PDB entry 9MIC | X-ray diffraction, 1.97 A resolution | chains H and C of the 3 polymer chains in the assembly

# Chain H
Molecule: 4D01 Fab heavy chain
Source organism: Homo sapiens
Notes: antibody fragment or engineered binder
Chain sequence (224 residues; row label = number of the first residue in the row; a row labelled like 82A-82C holds insertion residues (82A, then the next letters in order)):
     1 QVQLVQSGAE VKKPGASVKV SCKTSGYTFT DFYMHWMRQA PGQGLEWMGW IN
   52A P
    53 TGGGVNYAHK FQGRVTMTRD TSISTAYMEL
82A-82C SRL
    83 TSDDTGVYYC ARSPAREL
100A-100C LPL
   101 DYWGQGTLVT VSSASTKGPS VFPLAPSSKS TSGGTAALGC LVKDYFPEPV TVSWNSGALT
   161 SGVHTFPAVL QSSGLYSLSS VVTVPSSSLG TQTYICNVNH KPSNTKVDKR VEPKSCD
Disordered / not traced: 215-217
Disulfides: Cys22-Cys92, Cys140-Cys196

# Chain C
Molecule: eOD-GT8 engineered mutant of gp120
Source organism: Human immunodeficiency virus 1
Chain sequence (183 residues; numbered 1 to 183; the number before each row is that of its first residue):
     1 DTITLPCRPA PPPHCSSNIT GLILTRQGGY SNANTVIFRP SGGDWRDIAR CQIAGTVVST
    61 QLFLNGSLAE EEVVIRSEDW RDNAKSICVQ LATSVEIACT GAGHCAISRA KWANTLKQIA
   121 SKLREQYGAK TIIFKPSSGG DPEFVNHSFN CGGEFFYCAS TQLFASTWFA STGTGTKHHH
   181 HHH
Disordered / not traced: 170-183
Disulfides: Cys7-Cys158, Cys15-Cys151, Cys51-Cys88, Cys99-Cys105
Covalently attached groups: N-acetylglucosamine (NAG) linked to Asn18, Asn65

# Chain H / chain C interface
Pairs across the interface - 50 pairs, chain H then chain C:
  Tyr33(H) - Gly43(C)
  Tyr33(H) - Asp47(C)
  Trp47(H) - Gly28(C)
  Trp47(H) - Gly29(C)
  Trp47(H) - Asn83(C)
  Trp50(H) - Gly42(C)
  Trp50(H) - Asn83(C)  hydrogen bond
  Trp50(H) - Ala84(C)
  Asn52(H) - Gly42(C)
  Asn52(H) - Gly43(C)
  Asn52(H) - Asp44(C)  hydrogen bond
  Thr53(H) - Asp44(C)
  Thr53(H) - Arg46(C)
  Thr53(H) - Asp141(C)
  Gly54(H) - Gly140(C)
  Gly54(H) - Asp141(C)  hydrogen bond (backbone-backbone)
  Gly54(H) - Phe144(C)
  Gly55(H) - Gly140(C)
  Gly56(H) - Gly42(C)
  Gly56(H) - Gly139(C)
  Gly56(H) - Gly140(C)
  Val57(H) - Gly42(C)
  Val57(H) - Ser138(C)  hydrogen bond (backbone-side chain)
  Asn58(H) - Thr25(C)
  Asn58(H) - Arg26(C)  hydrogen bond (side chain-backbone)
  Asn58(H) - Gln27(C)
  Asn58(H) - Gly28(C)  hydrogen bond (side chain-backbone)
  Asn58(H) - Asn83(C)  hydrogen bond (side chain-backbone)
  Tyr59(H) - Gln27(C)  hydrogen bond (backbone-side chain)
  Tyr59(H) - Gly28(C)
  Ala60(H) - Gly28(C)
  His61(H) - Gly28(C)  hydrogen bond (backbone-backbone)
  His61(H) - Gly29(C)
  His61(H) - Tyr30(C)
  His61(H) - Ile37(C)
  Gln64(H) - Gln27(C)  hydrogen bond
  Gln64(H) - Arg39(C)  hydrogen bond
  Arg71(H) - Asp141(C)  salt bridge
  Arg98(H) - Arg46(C)
  Arg98(H) - Asp47(C)  salt bridge
  Arg98(H) - Arg50(C)
  Arg98(H) - Asp82(C)
  Arg98(H) - Ala84(C)
  Arg98(H) - Lys85(C)  hydrogen bond (backbone-side chain)
  Glu99(H) - Asp82(C)
  Glu99(H) - Ala84(C)
  Glu99(H) - Lys85(C)  salt bridge
  Leu100(H) - Asp82(C)
  Leu100(H) - Asn83(C)
  Leu100(H) - Ala84(C)

# Overview
18 residues of chain H face 23 of chain C across their interface; the contacts include 12 hydrogen bonds and 3
salt bridges. Polar pairs include Arg71(H)-Asp141(C), Arg98(H)-Asp47(C) and Glu99(H)-Lys85(C).
N-acetylglucosamine is covalently linked to Asn18(C) and Asn65(C).
Chain H is 4D01 Fab heavy chain (Homo sapiens) and chain C is eOD-GT8 engineered mutant of gp120 (Human
immunodeficiency virus 1); the structure, Crystal structure of the VRC01-class antibody 4D01, derived from
GT1.1 vaccination, in complex with eOD-GT8, was determined by X-ray diffraction (same publication as 9MIA,
9MIB, 9MID, 9MIF, 9MIH, 9MII and 4 further entries).
